Entry 6M7Y (X-ray diffraction, 2.79 A resolution); this record covers chains A and C.

# Chain A
Molecule: Nisin biosynthesis protein NisB
Organism: Lactococcus lactis subsp. lactis
UniProtKB: P20103 (NISB_LACLL); numbering as in UniProt (aligned over 2-993)
Sequence (996 residues; each row starts with the number of its first residue; numbers below 1 keep their minus sign (Gly-2 is residue -2)):
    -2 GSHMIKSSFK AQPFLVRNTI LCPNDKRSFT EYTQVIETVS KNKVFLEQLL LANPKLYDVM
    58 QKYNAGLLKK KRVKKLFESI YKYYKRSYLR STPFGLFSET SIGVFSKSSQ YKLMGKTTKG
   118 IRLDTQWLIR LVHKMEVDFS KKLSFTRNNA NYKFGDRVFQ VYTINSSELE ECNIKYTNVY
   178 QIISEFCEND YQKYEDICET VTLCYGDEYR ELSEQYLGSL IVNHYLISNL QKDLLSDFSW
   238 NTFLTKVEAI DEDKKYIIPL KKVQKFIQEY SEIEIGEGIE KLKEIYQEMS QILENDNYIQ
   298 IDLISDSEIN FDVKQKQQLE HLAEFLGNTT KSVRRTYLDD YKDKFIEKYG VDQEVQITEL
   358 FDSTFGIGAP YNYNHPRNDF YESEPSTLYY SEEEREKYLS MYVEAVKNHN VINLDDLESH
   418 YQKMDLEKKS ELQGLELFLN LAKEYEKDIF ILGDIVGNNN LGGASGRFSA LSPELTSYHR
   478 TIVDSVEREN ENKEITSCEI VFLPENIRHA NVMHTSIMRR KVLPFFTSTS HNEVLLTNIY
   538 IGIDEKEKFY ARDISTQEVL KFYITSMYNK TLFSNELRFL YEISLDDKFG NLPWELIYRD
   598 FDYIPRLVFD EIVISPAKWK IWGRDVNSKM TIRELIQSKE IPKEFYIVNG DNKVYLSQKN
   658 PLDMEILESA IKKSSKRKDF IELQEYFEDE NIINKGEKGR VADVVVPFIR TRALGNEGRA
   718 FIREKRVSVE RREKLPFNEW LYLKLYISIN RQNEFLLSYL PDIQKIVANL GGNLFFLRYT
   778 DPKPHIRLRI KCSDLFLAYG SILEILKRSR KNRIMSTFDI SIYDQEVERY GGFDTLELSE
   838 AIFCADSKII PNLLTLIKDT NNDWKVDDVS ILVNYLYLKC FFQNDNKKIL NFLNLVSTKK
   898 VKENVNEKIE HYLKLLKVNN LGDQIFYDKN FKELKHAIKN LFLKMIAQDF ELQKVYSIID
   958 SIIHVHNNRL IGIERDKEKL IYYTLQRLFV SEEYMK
Not modelled in the structure: -2 to 4, 707-715, 894-918, 991-993
Differences from the reference sequence: expression tag (-2 to 1); engineered mutation Cys169 (Val in P20103)
Modified / non-standard residues: Mse1, Mse992 (selenomethionine); Mse57, Mse111, Mse132, Mse286, Mse398, Mse421, Mse510, Mse515, Mse564, Mse627, Mse661, Mse812, Mse942 (selenomethionine; parent Met)
Reported in the primary citation:
  - catalytic residues: His961
  - binding site for Lantibiotic: Tyr776, Arg784, Arg786, Glu823, Arg826, His961
  - catalytic residues: Arg826 (proposed by the authors, not directly observed)
  - specificity-determining residues: Arg786
  - mutagenesis - E344A, F772A, Y776A, F840A, D973A: unchanged catalytic activity
  - mutagenesis - W737A, Y739A, Y820A, Y827A: decreased catalytic activity
  - contacts within the chain: Trp737-Arg786, Tyr739-Arg786, Arg786-Tyr820

# Chain C
Molecule: Lantibiotic
UniProtKB: Q7BB86 (Q7BB86_9LACT); the author numbering skips numbers that UniProt does not, so the offset changes along the chain: -22 to -9 = UniProt 2-15; -7 to 12 = UniProt 16-35
Sequence (34 residues; each row starts with the number of its first residue; note: 1 number in that range is skipped by the numbering (no residue carries it; nothing is unmodelled there); numbers below 1 keep their minus sign (Ser-22 is residue -22)):
   -22 STKDFNLDLV CVSK
    -7 KDSGASPRIT XISLATPGAK
Not modelled in the structure: -22, -7 to 1, 5-12
Differences from the reference sequence: engineered mutation Cys-12 (Ser12 in Q7BB86), J9A_3 (Ser26 in Q7BB86), Ala7 (Cys30 in Q7BB86), Ala11 (Cys34 in Q7BB86)
Modified / non-standard residues: J9A (N-[(2S)-2-amino-2-carboxyethyl]-L-alpha-glutamine) at position 3

# Chain A / chain C interface
Pairs across the interface (38; chain A residue first):
  Arg154(A) - Asp-15(C)  salt bridge
  Arg154(A) - Val-13(C)
  Leu166(A) - Ser-10(C)
  Leu166(A) - Lys-9(C)
  Glu167(A) - Cys-12(C)
  Glu167(A) - Val-11(C)
  Glu167(A) - Ser-10(C)
  Glu167(A) - Lys-9(C)
  Glu168(A) - Cys-12(C)
  Glu168(A) - Val-11(C)  hydrogen bond (backbone-backbone)
  Cys169(A) - Val-13(C)
  Cys169(A) - Cys-12(C)  disulfide
  Asn170(A) - Asp-15(C)
  Asn170(A) - Leu-14(C)
  Asn170(A) - Val-13(C)  hydrogen bond (backbone-backbone)
  Ile171(A) - Leu-16(C)
  Ile171(A) - Leu-14(C)  hydrophobic
  Lys172(A) - Leu-16(C)  hydrogen bond (backbone-backbone)
  Thr174(A) - Asp-19(C)  hydrogen bond (side chain-backbone)
  Asn175(A) - Asp-19(C)  hydrogen bond
  Val176(A) - Asp-19(C)
  Val176(A) - Phe-18(C)  hydrophobic
  Val198(A) - Phe-18(C)  hydrophobic
  Tyr202(A) - Thr-21(C)
  Tyr202(A) - Asp-19(C)  hydrogen bond
  Tyr202(A) - Phe-18(C)  hydrophobic
  Tyr206(A) - Thr-21(C)
  Tyr206(A) - Lys-20(C)
  Tyr206(A) - Phe-18(C)  hydrophobic
  Leu209(A) - Phe-18(C)  hydrophobic
  Ser210(A) - Phe-18(C)
  Tyr213(A) - Phe-18(C)
  Tyr213(A) - Asn-17(C)
  Tyr213(A) - Leu-16(C)
  Ser216(A) - Leu-16(C)
  Leu217(A) - Leu-16(C)  hydrophobic
  Asn220(A) - Leu-14(C)
  Glu502(A) - Lys-9(C)  salt bridge
Disulfides between the chains: Cys169(A)-Cys-12(C)
From the paper, about this interface:
  - specific contacts: Cys169(A)-Cys-12(C) (covalent link)

# In short
The interface between chain A and chain C involves 21 residues on one side and 13 on the other; the contacts
include 1 disulfide bond, 6 hydrogen bonds and 2 salt bridges. Among the polar pairs are Arg154(A)-Asp-15(C),
Glu502(A)-Lys-9(C) and Thr174(A)-Asp-19(C). The paper describes a contact between Cys169(A) and Cys-12(C).
From the paper: catalytic residues His961(A) and Arg826(A); W737A, Y739A and Y820A of chain A, among others,
reduce catalytic activity; 9 substitutions were tested in all.
Here chain A is Nisin biosynthesis protein NisB (Lactococcus lactis subsp. lactis) and chain C is Lantibiotic.
Entry 6M7Y (Dehydratase, NisB, bound to a non-eliminable substrate analog) was determined by X-ray diffraction
(same publication as 6EC7 and 6EC8).
